Entry 6ORP (electron microscopy, 4.40 A resolution (low resolution: residue-level contacts below are approximate; hydrogen-bond / salt-bridge calls are withheld)); this record covers chains B and D of the 12 polymer chains in the assembly.

== Chain B ==
Molecule: RC1 variant of HIV-1 Env glycoprotein gp120
From: Human immunodeficiency virus 1
Sequence (481 residues; each row starts with the number of its first residue; note: 12 numbers in that range are skipped by the numbering (no residue carries them; nothing is unmodelled there); a row labelled like 185A-185I holds insertion residues (185A, then the next letters in order)):
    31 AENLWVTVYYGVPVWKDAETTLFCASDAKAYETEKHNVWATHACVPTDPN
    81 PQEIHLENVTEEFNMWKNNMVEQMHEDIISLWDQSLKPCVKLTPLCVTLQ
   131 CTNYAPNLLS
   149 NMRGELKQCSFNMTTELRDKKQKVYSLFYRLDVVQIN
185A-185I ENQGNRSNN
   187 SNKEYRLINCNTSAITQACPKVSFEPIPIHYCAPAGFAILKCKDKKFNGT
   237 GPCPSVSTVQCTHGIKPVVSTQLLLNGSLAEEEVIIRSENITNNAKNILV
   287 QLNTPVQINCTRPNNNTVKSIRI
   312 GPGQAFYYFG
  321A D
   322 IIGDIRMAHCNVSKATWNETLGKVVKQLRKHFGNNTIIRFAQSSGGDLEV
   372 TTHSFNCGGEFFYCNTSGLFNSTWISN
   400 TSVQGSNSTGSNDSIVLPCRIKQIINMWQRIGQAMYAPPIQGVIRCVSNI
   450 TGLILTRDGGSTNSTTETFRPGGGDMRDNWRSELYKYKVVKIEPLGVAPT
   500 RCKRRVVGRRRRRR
Not modelled in the structure: 58-65, 78-80, 185A-185I, 400-410, 506-513
Disulfide bonds: Cys119-Cys205, Cys126-Cys196, Cys131-Cys157, Cys218-Cys247, Cys228-Cys239, Cys296-Cys331, Cys378-Cys445, Cys385-Cys418
Glycans and other covalent adducts: N-acetylglucosamine (NAG) linked to Asn88, Asn160, Asn197, Asn234, Asn262, Asn276, Asn295, Asn301, Asn332, Asn339, Asn355, Asn386, Asn392, Asn448

== Chain D ==
Molecule: Ab897NHP antibody Fab heavy chain
From: Macaca mulatta
Notes: antibody fragment or engineered binder
Sequence (254 residues; numbered -18 to 225 plus 10 insertion-coded residues; the number before each row is that of its first residue; a row labelled like 82A-82C holds insertion residues (82A, then the next letters in order); numbers below 1 keep their minus sign (Met-18 is residue -18); X marks 1 residue of unknown identity (built as UNK)):
   -18 MGWSCIILFLVATATGVHSEVQLLESGPGLVKPSETLSLTCAVSGGSISS
    32 SNWWSWIRQPPGKGLEWIGNI
   52A G
    53 GSSGNTYYNPSLKSRVTISKDTSKNQFSLK
82A-82C LNS
    83 VTAADTAVYYCARDSSGW
100A-100F PWDNRF
   101 DVWGAGVLVTVSSASTKGPSVFPLAPSSKSTSGGTAALGCLVKDYFPEPV
   151 TVSWNSGALTSGVHTFPAVLQSSGLYSLSSVVTVPSSSLGTQTYICNVNH
   201 KPSNTXVDKRVEPKSCDKTHHHHHH
Not modelled in the structure: -18 to 0, 115-225

== Interface between chain B and chain D ==
Contacting residue pairs (10; chain B residue first):
  Thr132(B) - Trp100(D)
  Tyr134(B) - Asp100C(D)
  Gln156(B) - Trp100(D)
  Lys171(B) - Ser54(D)
  Lys171(B) - Ser55(D)
  Tyr173(B) - Trp100B(D)
  Asn188(B) - Trp100(D)
  Lys305(B) - Asn57(D)
  Lys305(B) - Tyr59(D)
  Asp321A(B) - Asp100C(D)

== In short ==
Chain B and chain D form an interface of 8 and 7 residues respectively. Covalently linked N-acetylglucosamine:
at Asn88(B), Asn160(B), Asn197(B), Asn234(B), Asn262(B) and Asn276(B) and 8 more.
Here chain B is RC1 variant of HIV-1 Env glycoprotein gp120 (Human immunodeficiency virus 1) and chain D is
Ab897NHP antibody Fab heavy chain (Macaca mulatta). Entry 6ORP (Modified BG505 SOSIP-based immunogen RC1 in
complex with the elicited V3-glycan patch antibody Ab897NHP) was determined by electron microscopy together
with 6ORN and 6ORQ from the same study.
